3A4E - chains A and B; structure by X-ray diffraction, 1.70 A resolution.

[Chain A (and B)]
Protein: Transthyretin
Source organism: Homo sapiens
Notes: chain B of this document is another copy of the same molecule, construct and numbering; everything in this record applies to it too
UniProt: P02766 (TTHY_HUMAN); residues 1-127 here correspond to UniProt positions 21-147 (UniProt number = residue number + 20)
Chain sequence (127 residues; numbered 1 to 127; the number before each row is that of its first residue):
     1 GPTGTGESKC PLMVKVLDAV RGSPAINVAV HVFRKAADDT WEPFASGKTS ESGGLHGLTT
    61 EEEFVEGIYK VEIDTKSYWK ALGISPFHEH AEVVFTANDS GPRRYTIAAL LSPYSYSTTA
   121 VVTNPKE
Unresolved in the structure: 1-9, 126-127 (chain B: 1-9, 125-127)
Swiss-Prot annotation at these positions:
  - binding site (L-thyroxine): Lys15, Ser117
  - modified residue: Cys10 (Sulfocysteine), Glu42 (4-carboxyglutamate), Ser52 (Phosphoserine)
  - glycosylation: Asn98 (N-linked (GlcNAc...) asparagine)

[Chain A / chain B interface]
Residue-residue contacts - 40 pairs, chain A then chain B:
  Ile68(A) with Glu89(B)
  Lys76(A) with Thr96(B)
  Phe87(A) with Phe95(B), hydrophobic; Thr96(B); Tyr105(B), hydrophobic; Ile107(B), hydrophobic; Ala120(B), hydrophobic; Val122(B), hydrophobic
  His88(A) with Val93(B); Val94(B)
  Glu89(A) with Ile68(B); Val94(B), hydrogen bond (backbone-backbone); Thr96(B), hydrogen bond
  Glu92(A) with Glu92(B); Val94(B); Tyr116(B), hydrogen bond (backbone-side chain)
  Val93(A) with His88(B)
  Val94(A) with His88(B); Glu89(B), hydrogen bond (backbone-backbone)
  Phe95(A) with Phe87(B), hydrophobic
  Thr96(A) with Glu89(B), hydrogen bond
  Tyr105(A) with Phe87(B), hydrophobic
  Ile107(A) with Phe87(B), hydrophobic
  Tyr114(A) with Thr119(B), hydrogen bond (backbone-side chain); Ala120(B), hydrogen bond (backbone-backbone)
  Ser115(A) with Thr118(B), hydrogen bond (side chain-backbone); Thr119(B)
  Tyr116(A) with Glu92(B), hydrogen bond (side chain-backbone); Ser117(B); Thr118(B), hydrogen bond (backbone-backbone)
  Ser117(A) with Tyr116(B); Ser117(B)
  Thr118(A) with Ser115(B), hydrogen bond (backbone-side chain); Tyr116(B), hydrogen bond (backbone-backbone)
  Thr119(A) with Tyr114(B), hydrogen bond (side chain-backbone); Ser115(B)
  Ala120(A) with Phe87(B), hydrophobic; Tyr114(B), hydrogen bond (backbone-backbone)
  Val122(A) with Phe87(B), hydrophobic; Tyr114(B), hydrophobic
Interface residues without a listed pair, chain A (21 interface residues in all): His90
Interface residues without a listed pair, chain B (22 interface residues in all): Lys70, Lys76, His90

[In short]
The interface between chain A and chain B involves 21 residues on one side and 22 on the other; the contacts
include 14 hydrogen bonds. Polar pairs include Glu89(A)-Thr96(B), Glu92(A)-Tyr116(B) and Tyr114(A)-Thr119(B).
Curated annotation (UniProt) lists L-thyroxine-binding residues Lys15(A) and Ser117(A) on chain A.
Chain A and chain B are both Transthyretin (Homo sapiens); the structure, Crystal structure of Human
Transthyretin (E54G), was determined by X-ray diffraction (same publication as 3A4D and 3A4F).
